Entry 5NUZ (X-ray diffraction, 1.85 A resolution); this record covers chains A and C of the 3 polymer chains in the assembly.

== Chain A ==
Molecule: eOD01 heavy chain
From: Mus musculus
Notes: fragment: Fab fragment (domains: variable heavy and constant heavy 1)
Amino-acid sequence (231 residues; each row starts with the number of its first residue; a row labelled like 82A-82C holds insertion residues (82A, then the next letters in order); numbers below 1 keep their minus sign (Glu-2 is residue -2)):
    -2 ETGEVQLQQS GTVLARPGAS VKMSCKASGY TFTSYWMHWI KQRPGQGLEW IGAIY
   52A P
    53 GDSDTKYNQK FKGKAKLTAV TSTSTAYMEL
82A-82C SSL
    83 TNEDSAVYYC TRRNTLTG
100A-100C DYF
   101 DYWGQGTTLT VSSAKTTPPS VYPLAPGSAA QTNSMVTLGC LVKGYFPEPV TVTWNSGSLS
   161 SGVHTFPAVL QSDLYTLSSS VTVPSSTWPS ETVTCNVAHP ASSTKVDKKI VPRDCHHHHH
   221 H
Disordered / not traced: -2 to 0, 128-133, 215-221
Disulfide bonds: Cys22-Cys92, Cys140-Cys195

== Chain C ==
Molecule: Pre-glycoprotein polyprotein GP complex
From: Junin mammarenavirus
Notes: fragment: receptor attachment glycoprotein GP1
UniProtKB: C1K9J9 (C1K9J9_JUNIN); residues 87-232 here = UniProt positions 87-232
Amino-acid sequence (156 residues; row label = number of the first residue in the row):
    84 ETGDLPLLCT LNKSHLYIKG GNASFQISFD DIAVLLPQYD VIIQHPADMS WCSKSDDQIW
   144 LSQWFMNAVG HDWHLDPPFL CRNRTKTEGF IFQVNTSKTG VNENYAKKFK TGMHHLYREY
   204 PDSCLNGKLC LMKAQPTSWP LQCPLDHVNK HHHHHH
Disordered / not traced: 84-87, 230-239
Disulfide bonds: Cys92-Cys226, Cys135-Cys164, Cys207-Cys213
Glycans and other covalent adducts: N-acetylglucosamine (NAG) linked to Asn166, Asn178
Sequence notes: expression tag (84-86, 233-239)
What the authors report for this chain:
  - post-translational modification sites: Asn105, Asn166, Asn178
  - binding site for N-acetylglucosamine: Asn178

== Interface between chain A and chain C ==
Residue-residue contacts - 14 pairs, chain A then chain C:
  Trp33(A) - Asp114(C)
  Trp33(A) - Lys211(C)
  Tyr52(A) - Lys211(C)
  Asp54(A) - Lys211(C)  salt bridge
  Asp56(A) - Lys211(C)  salt bridge
  Arg95(A) - Asp114(C)  salt bridge
  Arg95(A) - Ile115(C)
  Thr97(A) - Asp114(C)  hydrogen bond (side chain-backbone)
  Thr97(A) - Ile115(C)
  Thr97(A) - Ala116(C)  hydrogen bond (backbone-backbone)
  Thr99(A) - Ala116(C)  hydrogen bond (backbone-backbone)
  Thr99(A) - Leu119(C)
  Gly100(A) - Ile115(C)
  Asp100A(A) - Ile115(C)
Interface residues without a listed pair, chain A (10 interface residues in all): Leu98
Interface residues without a listed pair, chain C (9 interface residues in all): Val117, Asn209, Gly210, Leu212
From the paper, about this interface:
  - epitope / paratope residues, chain A: Arg95(A), Thr97(A)
  - epitope / paratope residues, chain C: Asp114(C)

== In short ==
Chain A and chain C form an interface of 10 and 9 residues respectively; the contacts include 3 hydrogen bonds
and 3 salt bridges. Polar pairs include Asp54(A)-Lys211(C), Asp56(A)-Lys211(C) and Arg95(A)-Asp114(C).
Covalently linked N-acetylglucosamine: at Asn166(C) and Asn178(C). The paper reports a binding site for
N-acetylglucosamine at Asn178(C); epitope/paratope residues Arg95(A), Thr97(A) and Asp114(C).
Here chain A is eOD01 heavy chain (Mus musculus) and chain C is Pre-glycoprotein polyprotein GP complex (Junin
mammarenavirus). Entry 5NUZ (Junin virus GP1 glycoprotein in complex with an antibody Fab fragment) was
determined by X-ray diffraction.
